PDB entry 6N2C | X-ray diffraction, 1.75 A resolution | chain A

== Chain A ==
Molecule: Tapirin
From: Caldicellulosiruptor hydrothermalis (strain DSM 18901 / VKM B-2411 / 108)
Notes: fragment: C-terminal domain residues 37-638
Reference sequence: E4Q7C4 (E4Q7C4_CALH1); residues 2-603 here correspond to UniProt positions 37-638 (UniProt number = residue number + 35)
Sequence (603 residues; each row starts with the number of its first residue):
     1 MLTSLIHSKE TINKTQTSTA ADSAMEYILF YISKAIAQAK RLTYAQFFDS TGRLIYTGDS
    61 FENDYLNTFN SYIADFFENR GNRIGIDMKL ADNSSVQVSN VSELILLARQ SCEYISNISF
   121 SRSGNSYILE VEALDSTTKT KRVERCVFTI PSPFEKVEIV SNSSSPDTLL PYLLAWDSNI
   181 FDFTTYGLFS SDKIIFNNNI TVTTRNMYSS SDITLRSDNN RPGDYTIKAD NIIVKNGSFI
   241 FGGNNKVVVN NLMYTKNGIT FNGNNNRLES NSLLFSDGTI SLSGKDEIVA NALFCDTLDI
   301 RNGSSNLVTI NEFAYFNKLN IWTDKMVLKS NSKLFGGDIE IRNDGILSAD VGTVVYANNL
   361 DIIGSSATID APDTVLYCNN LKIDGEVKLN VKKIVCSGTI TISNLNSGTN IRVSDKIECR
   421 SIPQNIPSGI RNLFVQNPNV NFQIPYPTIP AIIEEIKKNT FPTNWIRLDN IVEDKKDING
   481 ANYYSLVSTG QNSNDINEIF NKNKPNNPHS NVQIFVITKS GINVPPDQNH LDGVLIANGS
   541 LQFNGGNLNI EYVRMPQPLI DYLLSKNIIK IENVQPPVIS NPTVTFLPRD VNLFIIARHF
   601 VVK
Unresolved in the structure: 1-169, 579-603
Sequence notes: initiating methionine (1)
Bound ions: Zn2+ site 1: His509 (shared with 2 residues of chain B); Zn2+ site 2: His530, Asp532, Glu551 (shared with 1 residue of chain B)

== Overview ==
The Zn2+ site 2 is built by His530, Asp532 and Glu551.
Chain A is Tapirin (Caldicellulosiruptor hydrothermalis (strain DSM 18901 / VKM B-2411 / 108)); the structure,
The Crystal Structure of Caldicellulosiruptor hydrothermalis Tapirin C-terminal domain, was determined by
X-ray diffraction (same publication as 6N2B).
